PDB entry 2G97 | X-ray diffraction, 2.90 A resolution | chains A and B

# Chain A (and B)
Protein: Nicotinamide phosphoribosyltransferase
Organism: Rattus norvegicus
Notes: EC 2.4.2.12; chain B of this document is another copy of the same molecule, construct and numbering; everything in this record applies to it too
UniProtKB: Q80Z29 (NAMPT_RAT); residue numbers follow UniProt; this construct covers 1-491
Sequence (491 residues; row label = number of the first residue in the row):
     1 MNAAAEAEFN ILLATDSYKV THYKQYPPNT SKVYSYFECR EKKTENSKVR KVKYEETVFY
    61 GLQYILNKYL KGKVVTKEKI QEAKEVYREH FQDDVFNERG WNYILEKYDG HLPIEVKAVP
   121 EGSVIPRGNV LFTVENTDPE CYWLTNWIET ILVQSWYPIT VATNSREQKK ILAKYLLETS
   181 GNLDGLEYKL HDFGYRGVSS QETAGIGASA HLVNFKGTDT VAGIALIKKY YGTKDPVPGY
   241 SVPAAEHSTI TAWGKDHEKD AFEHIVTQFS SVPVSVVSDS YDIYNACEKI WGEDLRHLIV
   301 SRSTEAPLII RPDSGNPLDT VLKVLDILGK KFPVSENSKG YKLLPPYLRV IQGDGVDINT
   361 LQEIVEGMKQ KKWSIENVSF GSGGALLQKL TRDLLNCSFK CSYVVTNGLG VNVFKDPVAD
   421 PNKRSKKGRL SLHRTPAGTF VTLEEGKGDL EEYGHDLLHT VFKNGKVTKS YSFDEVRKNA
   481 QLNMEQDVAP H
Unresolved in the structure: 1-8, 42-53, 484-491
Small-molecule neighbours: fk-866 (DGB; (2E)-N-{4-[1-(benzenecarbonyl)piperidin-4-yl]butyl}-3-(pyridin-3-yl)prop-2-enamide): Tyr188, Lys189, His191, Phe193, Arg196, Asp219, Ser241, Val242, Pro243, Ala244, Ser275, Pro307, Ile309, Arg311, Arg349, Val350, Ile351, Glu376, Asn377, Val378, Ser379
UniProt features mapped onto this chain:
  - binding site (diphosphate): Arg196, His247, Arg311
  - binding site (beta-nicotinamide D-ribonucleotide): Asp219, Arg311 to Asp313, Gly353, Asp354, Gly384, Arg392
  - modified residue: Met1 (N-acetylmethionine), Tyr188 (Phosphotyrosine), Ser472 (Phosphoserine)

# How chain A and chain B interact
Pairs across the interface - 210 pairs, chain A then chain B:
  Phe9(A) - Gln201(B)
  Leu13(A) - Val221(B)  hydrophobic
  Ala14(A) - Tyr195(B)  hydrogen bond (backbone-side chain)
  Thr15(A) - Tyr195(B)
  Thr15(A) - Asp219(B)
  Thr15(A) - Val221(B)
  Asp16(A) - Tyr195(B)
  Asp16(A) - Arg196(B)  salt bridge
  Asp16(A) - Asp219(B)
  Ser17(A) - Thr218(B)
  Ser17(A) - Asp219(B)  hydrogen bond (backbone-backbone)
  Ser17(A) - Val221(B)
  Ser17(A) - Ser241(B)
  Tyr18(A) - Arg196(B)  hydrogen bond
  Tyr18(A) - Asp219(B)  hydrogen bond (backbone-side chain)
  Tyr18(A) - Ala244(B)  hydrophobic
  Tyr18(A) - Ala245(B)
  Tyr18(A) - Glu246(B)
  Tyr18(A) - Arg311(B)
  Lys19(A) - Glu246(B)  salt bridge
  Thr21(A) - Pro243(B)
  Thr21(A) - Ala244(B)  hydrogen bond (side chain-backbone)
  Thr21(A) - Phe269(B)
  His22(A) - Ala244(B)  hydrogen bond (side chain-backbone)
  His22(A) - Glu246(B)  salt bridge
  His22(A) - Thr249(B)
  Lys24(A) - His264(B)  hydrogen bond (backbone-side chain)
  Lys24(A) - Gln268(B)  hydrogen bond
  Gln25(A) - Ala244(B)  hydrogen bond (side chain-backbone)
  Gln25(A) - Ala245(B)
  Gln25(A) - Thr249(B)  hydrogen bond
  Gln25(A) - Trp253(B)  hydrogen bond (backbone-side chain)
  Gln25(A) - His264(B)
  Gln25(A) - Ile265(B)
  Gln25(A) - Phe269(B)
  Tyr26(A) - Ser248(B)  hydrogen bond
  Tyr26(A) - Thr249(B)
  Tyr26(A) - Trp253(B)
  Pro27(A) - Ala252(B)
  Pro27(A) - Trp253(B)
  Pro28(A) - Trp253(B)
  Tyr69(A) - Gln201(B)
  Tyr87(A) - Val221(B)
  Glu89(A) - Pro236(B)
  Glu89(A) - Val237(B)
  Glu89(A) - Pro238(B)
  His90(A) - Thr218(B)  hydrogen bond (side chain-backbone)
  His90(A) - Ile224(B)
  His90(A) - Gly239(B)
  His90(A) - Tyr240(B)
  His90(A) - Ser241(B)  hydrogen bond (backbone-backbone)
  Phe91(A) - Ser241(B)
  Phe91(A) - Val242(B)
  Gln92(A) - Val237(B)
  Gln92(A) - Tyr240(B)
  Val95(A) - Phe269(B)  hydrophobic
  Asn146(A) - Glu246(B)
  Asn146(A) - Ser248(B)
  Glu149(A) - Arg196(B)  salt bridge
  Glu149(A) - Glu246(B)
  Thr150(A) - Tyr195(B)
  Thr150(A) - Arg196(B)
  Ile151(A) - Gln201(B)
  Val153(A) - Arg196(B)
  Gln154(A) - Tyr195(B)  hydrogen bond (side chain-backbone)
  Gln154(A) - Val198(B)
  Gln154(A) - Ser199(B)
  Gln154(A) - Ser200(B)  hydrogen bond (side chain-backbone)
  Gln154(A) - Gln201(B)  hydrogen bond
  Trp156(A) - Arg196(B)
  Trp156(A) - Gly197(B)  hydrogen bond (side chain-backbone)
  Trp156(A) - Val198(B)  hydrogen bond (side chain-backbone)
  Trp156(A) - Ser199(B)
  Trp156(A) - Gln388(B)
  Tyr157(A) - Ser199(B)
  Phe193(A) - Asp16(B)
  Tyr195(A) - Leu13(B)  hydrogen bond (side chain-backbone)
  Tyr195(A) - Ala14(B)
  Tyr195(A) - Thr15(B)
  Tyr195(A) - Asp16(B)
  Tyr195(A) - Thr150(B)
  Tyr195(A) - Gln154(B)  hydrogen bond (backbone-side chain)
  Arg196(A) - Asp16(B)  salt bridge
  Arg196(A) - Tyr18(B)  hydrogen bond
  Arg196(A) - Lys19(B)
  Arg196(A) - Glu149(B)  salt bridge
  Arg196(A) - Thr150(B)
  Arg196(A) - Val153(B)
  Arg196(A) - Gln154(B)
  Arg196(A) - Trp156(B)  hydrogen bond (backbone-side chain)
  Arg196(A) - Arg392(B)
  Gly197(A) - Trp156(B)  hydrogen bond (backbone-side chain)
  Gly197(A) - Arg392(B)
  Val198(A) - Gln154(B)
  Val198(A) - Trp156(B)  hydrogen bond (backbone-side chain)
  Ser199(A) - Gln154(B)
  Ser199(A) - Trp156(B)
  Ser199(A) - Tyr157(B)
  Ser199(A) - Ser199(B)  hydrogen bond
  Ser199(A) - Thr203(B)  hydrogen bond
  Ser200(A) - Gln154(B)  hydrogen bond (backbone-side chain)
  Ser200(A) - Ser200(B)  hydrogen bond
  Ser200(A) - Glu202(B)
  Ser200(A) - Thr203(B)  hydrogen bond
  Ser200(A) - Ile206(B)
  Gln201(A) - Phe9(B)
  Gln201(A) - Ala14(B)
  Gln201(A) - Tyr69(B)
  Gln201(A) - Ile151(B)
  Gln201(A) - Gln154(B)  hydrogen bond
  Gln201(A) - Glu202(B)  hydrogen bond (backbone-side chain)
  Glu202(A) - Ser200(B)
  Glu202(A) - Gln201(B)  hydrogen bond (side chain-backbone)
  Glu202(A) - Glu202(B)  hydrogen bond (side chain-backbone)
  Thr203(A) - Ser199(B)  hydrogen bond
  Thr203(A) - Ser200(B)  hydrogen bond
  Thr203(A) - Thr203(B)  hydrogen bond
  Ile206(A) - Ser200(B)
  Thr218(A) - Ser17(B)
  Thr218(A) - His90(B)  hydrogen bond (backbone-side chain)
  Asp219(A) - Thr15(B)
  Asp219(A) - Asp16(B)
  Asp219(A) - Ser17(B)  hydrogen bond (backbone-side chain)
  Asp219(A) - Tyr18(B)  hydrogen bond (side chain-backbone)
  Val221(A) - Leu13(B)
  Val221(A) - Thr15(B)
  Val221(A) - Ser17(B)
  Val221(A) - Tyr87(B)  hydrophobic
  Val221(A) - His90(B)
  Ile224(A) - His90(B)
  Pro236(A) - Glu89(B)
  Val237(A) - Glu89(B)
  Gly239(A) - His90(B)
  Tyr240(A) - Glu89(B)
  Tyr240(A) - His90(B)  hydrogen bond (backbone-side chain)
  Tyr240(A) - Gln92(B)
  Ser241(A) - Ser17(B)
  Ser241(A) - His90(B)  hydrogen bond (backbone-backbone)
  Ser241(A) - Phe91(B)
  Pro243(A) - Thr21(B)
  Ala244(A) - Tyr18(B)
  Ala244(A) - Thr21(B)
  Ala244(A) - His22(B)  hydrogen bond (backbone-side chain)
  Ala244(A) - Gln25(B)  hydrogen bond (backbone-side chain)
  Ala245(A) - Tyr18(B)
  Ala245(A) - Gln25(B)  hydrogen bond (backbone-side chain)
  Glu246(A) - Tyr18(B)
  Glu246(A) - Lys19(B)  salt bridge
  Glu246(A) - His22(B)  salt bridge
  Glu246(A) - Asn146(B)  hydrogen bond
  Glu246(A) - Glu149(B)
  His247(A) - Lys415(B)  hydrogen bond
  Ser248(A) - Tyr26(B)  hydrogen bond
  Ser248(A) - Asn146(B)  hydrogen bond
  Ser248(A) - Cys401(B)
  Thr249(A) - His22(B)
  Thr249(A) - Gln25(B)
  Thr249(A) - Tyr26(B)
  Thr251(A) - Lys400(B)  hydrogen bond
  Thr251(A) - Val413(B)
  Thr251(A) - Phe414(B)
  Ala252(A) - Pro27(B)
  Ala252(A) - Val413(B)  hydrophobic
  Trp253(A) - Gln25(B)  hydrogen bond (side chain-backbone)
  Trp253(A) - Tyr26(B)
  Trp253(A) - Pro27(B)
  Trp253(A) - Pro28(B)
  His264(A) - Lys24(B)  hydrogen bond (side chain-backbone)
  Ile265(A) - Gln25(B)
  Gln268(A) - Lys24(B)
  Phe269(A) - Thr21(B)
  Phe269(A) - Lys24(B)
  Phe269(A) - Gln25(B)
  Phe269(A) - Val95(B)  hydrophobic
  Val272(A) - Asp93(B)
  Asp279(A) - Pro417(B)
  Ser280(A) - Lys415(B)
  Ser280(A) - Asp416(B)  hydrogen bond (backbone-backbone)
  Ser280(A) - Pro417(B)
  Tyr281(A) - Phe414(B)  hydrogen bond (side chain-backbone)
  Tyr281(A) - Asp416(B)
  Asp282(A) - Val418(B)
  Asp313(A) - Lys423(B)
  Ser314(A) - Pro417(B)
  Ser314(A) - Val418(B)  hydrogen bond (side chain-backbone)
  Ser314(A) - Asp420(B)
  Ser314(A) - Lys423(B)
  Gly315(A) - Ala419(B)
  Gln388(A) - Trp156(B)
  Gln388(A) - Leu390(B)
  Lys389(A) - Thr391(B)
  Leu390(A) - Gln388(B)  hydrogen bond (backbone-side chain)
  Thr391(A) - Lys389(B)
  Cys401(A) - Ser248(B)
  Val413(A) - Thr251(B)
  Val413(A) - Ala252(B)  hydrophobic
  Phe414(A) - Thr251(B)
  Phe414(A) - Tyr281(B)  hydrogen bond (backbone-side chain)
  Lys415(A) - His247(B)  hydrogen bond
  Lys415(A) - Ser280(B)
  Asp416(A) - Ser280(B)  hydrogen bond (backbone-backbone)
  Asp416(A) - Tyr281(B)
  Pro417(A) - Asp279(B)
  Pro417(A) - Ser280(B)
  Pro417(A) - Ser314(B)
  Val418(A) - Asp282(B)
  Val418(A) - Ile283(B)
  Ala419(A) - Gly315(B)
  Lys423(A) - Asp313(B)  salt bridge
  Lys423(A) - Asp354(B)  salt bridge
Also at the interface, not in a pair above, chain A (98 interface residues in all): Val86, Ala204, Thr220, Ala222, Lys228, Val242, Lys255, Arg311, Arg392, Val404, Thr406, Val411, Asp420
Also at the interface, not in a pair above, chain B (97 interface residues in all): Val86, Ala222, Lys228, Val404, Val411

# Overview
98 residues of chain A and 97 residues of chain B are in contact, with 59 hydrogen bonds and 10 salt bridges.
Among the polar pairs are Asp16(A)-Arg196(B), Lys19(A)-Glu246(B) and His22(A)-Glu246(B). Bound to chain A:
fk-866.
Chain A and chain B are both Nicotinamide phosphoribosyltransferase (Rattus norvegicus); the structure,
Crystal Structure of Visfatin/Pre-B Cell Colony Enhancing Factor 1/Nicotinamide Phosphoribosyltransferase In
Complex with the Specific Inhibitor ..., was determined by X-ray diffraction, deposited together with 2G95 and
2G96.
